PDB entry 8UBA | electron microscopy, 3.20 A resolution | chains B and I of the 9 polymer chains in the assembly

Chain B:
Protein: Avd
Organism: Bordetella phage BPP-1
Reference sequence: chimeric construct of Q775D7, Q9FA38: residues 1-124 from Q775D7 (Q775D7_BPBPP) positions 1-124 (same numbers); residues 125-290 from Q9FA38 positions 5-170 (UniProt number = residue number - 120)
Amino-acid sequence (290 residues; row label = number of the first residue in the row):
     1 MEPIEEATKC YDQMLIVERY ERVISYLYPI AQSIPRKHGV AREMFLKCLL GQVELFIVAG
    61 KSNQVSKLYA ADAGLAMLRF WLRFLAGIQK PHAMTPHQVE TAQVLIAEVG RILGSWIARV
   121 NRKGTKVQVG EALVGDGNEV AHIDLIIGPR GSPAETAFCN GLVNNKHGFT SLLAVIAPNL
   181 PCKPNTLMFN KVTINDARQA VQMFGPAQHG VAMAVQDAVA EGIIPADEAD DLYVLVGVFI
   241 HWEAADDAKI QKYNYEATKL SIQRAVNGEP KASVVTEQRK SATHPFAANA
Unresolved in the structure: 123-290

Chain I:
Molecule: Diversity-generating retroelement (DGR) RNA Sp
Sequence (140 nucleotides; each row starts with the number of its first residue):
     1 CAUGGCUCUG CCAACGCUAC GGCUUGGCGG GCUGGCCUUU CCUCAAUAGG UGGUCAGCCG
    61 GUUCUGUCCU GCUUCGGCGA ACACGUUACA CGGUUCGGCA AAACGUCGAU UACUGAAAAU
   121 GGAAAGGCGG GGCCGACUUC
Unresolved in the structure: 1-2, 34-46, 82-89, 140

Interface between chain B and chain I:
Residue-residue contacts - 11 pairs, chain B then chain I:
  Arg19(B) - G50(I)  hydrogen bond to the phosphate
  Arg19(B) - U51(I)  salt bridge to the phosphate
  Arg22(B) - G50(I)  hydrogen bond to the sugar
  Gln32(B) - U3(I)  hydrogen bond to the base
  Arg36(B) - U3(I)  salt bridge to the phosphate
  Arg36(B) - G4(I)  sugar contact
  Lys37(B) - G4(I)  base contact
  Gly39(B) - G4(I)  base contact
  Val40(B) - G4(I)  hydrogen bond to the base
  Arg42(B) - U3(I)  hydrogen bond to the sugar
  Leu46(B) - U3(I)  base contact
Interface residues without a listed pair, chain B (10 interface residues in all): His38

In short:
10 residues of chain B and 4 residues of chain I are in contact, with 5 hydrogen bonds and 2 salt bridges.
Polar pairs include Gln32(B)-U3(I), Val40(B)-G4(I) and Arg22(B)-G50(I).
Chain B is Avd (Bordetella phage BPP-1) and chain I is Diversity-generating retroelement (DGR) RNA Sp; the
structure, Diversity-generating retroelement (DGR) ribonucleoprotein reverse transcriptase - Pre-active state
1b, was determined by electron microscopy together with 8UB7, 8UB8, 8UB9, 8UBB, 8UBC, 8UBD, 8UBE and 8UBF from
the same study.
